Entry 9JMX (X-ray diffraction, 2.04 A resolution); this record covers chains A and B.

Chain A (and B):
Molecule: 3-hydroxyisobutyrate dehydrogenase-like beta-hydroxyacid dehydrogenase
Source organism: Amycolatopsis thermoflava
Notes: chain B of this document is another copy of the same molecule, construct and numbering; everything in this record applies to it too
UniProtKB: A0A3N2GPT5 (A0A3N2GPT5_9PSEU); residues 1-286 here = UniProt positions 1-286
Chain sequence (286 residues; row label = number of the first residue in the row):
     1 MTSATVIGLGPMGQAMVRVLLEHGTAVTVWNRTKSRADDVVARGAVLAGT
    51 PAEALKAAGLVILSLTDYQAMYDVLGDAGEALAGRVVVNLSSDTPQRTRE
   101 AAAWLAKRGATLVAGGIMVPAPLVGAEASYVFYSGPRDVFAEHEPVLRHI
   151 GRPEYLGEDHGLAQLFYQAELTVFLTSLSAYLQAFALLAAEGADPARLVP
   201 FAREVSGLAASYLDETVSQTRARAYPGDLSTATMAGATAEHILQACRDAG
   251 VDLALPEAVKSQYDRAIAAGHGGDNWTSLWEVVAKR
Unresolved in the structure: 1, 285-286 (chain B: 285-286)
Differences from the reference sequence: conflict Gly59 (Glu in A0A3N2GPT5), Ala83 (Thr in A0A3N2GPT5), Ala106 (Thr in A0A3N2GPT5), Asp264 (Glu in A0A3N2GPT5); engineered mutation Ala235 (Met in A0A3N2GPT5)
Residues lining bound ligands:
  - A1ECB (1-tert-butyl-4,9-dihydro-3H-pyrido[3,4-b]indole), molecule 1: Ile117, Met118, Val119, Pro120, Tyr167, Leu171, Phe174, Leu175
  - A1ECB, molecule 2: Val205, Leu208, Tyr212, Ser230, Met234, Ala235, Trp276
  - NADP (NAP; NADP nicotinamide-adenine-dinucleotide phosphate), molecule 1: Gly8, Leu9, Gly10, Pro11, Met12, Gly13, Asn31, Arg32, Thr33, Arg36, Ser64, Leu65, Thr66, Ala70, Asp73, Val74, Leu90, Ser91, Ser92, Ile117, Val119, Pro120, Ala121, Tyr167
  - NADP (NAP), molecule 2: Leu229, Ser230, Thr231, Met234, Thr238

How chain A and chain B interact:
Pairs across the interface (200; chain A residue first):
  Pro11(A) with Asp228(B); Leu229(B)
  Thr66(A) with Ala237(B); His241(B)
  Asp67(A) with His241(B)
  Ser92(A) with Thr238(B), hydrogen bond; His241(B), hydrogen bond
  Asp93(A) with His241(B), salt bridge
  Thr94(A) with His241(B); Gln244(B); Ala245(B)
  Pro95(A) with Glu191(B); Ala245(B)
  Gln96(A) with Asp248(B)
  Arg99(A) with Glu191(B), salt bridge
  Met118(A) with Val205(B), hydrophobic; Leu208(B)
  Pro120(A) with Leu208(B); Tyr212(B)
  Pro122(A) with Leu229(B), hydrophobic
  Tyr130(A) with Phe201(B), hydrophobic
  Phe132(A) with Phe201(B), hydrophobic
  Glu154(A) with Phe201(B)
  Leu156(A) with Arg197(B)
  Leu165(A) with Leu187(B), hydrophobic; Leu188(B), hydrophobic; Glu191(B); Ala193(B), hydrophobic
  Phe166(A) with Leu188(B), hydrophobic; Leu198(B), hydrophobic
  Gln168(A) with Thr238(B); His241(B); Ile242(B), hydrogen bond (side chain-backbone)
  Ala169(A) with Ala184(B); Leu188(B), hydrophobic; Leu198(B), hydrophobic
  Glu170(A) with Leu198(B); Phe201(B); Ala202(B), hydrogen bond (side chain-backbone); Val205(B)
  Leu171(A) with Thr238(B); Ile242(B)
  Thr172(A) with Ala180(B); Gln183(B); Ile242(B)
  Val173(A) with Tyr181(B), hydrophobic; Ala184(B), hydrophobic; Val205(B), hydrophobic; Ser206(B)
  Phe174(A) with Val205(B), hydrophobic; Leu208(B), hydrophobic; Ala209(B), hydrophobic; Tyr212(B), hydrophobic
  Leu175(A) with Ala235(B); Thr238(B); Ala239(B); Tyr263(B)
  Thr176(A) with Thr176(B); Ala180(B); Leu255(B); Val259(B)
  Ser177(A) with Ser177(B)
  Leu178(A) with Ala209(B); Trp276(B), hydrophobic
  Ser179(A) with Val259(B); Gln262(B), hydrogen bond
  Ala180(A) with Thr172(B); Val173(B), hydrophobic; Thr176(B)
  Tyr181(A) with Val173(B), hydrophobic; Ala209(B); Ala210(B); Leu213(B), hydrophobic
  Leu182(A) with Thr216(B); Thr220(B); Trp276(B), hydrophobic; Leu279(B), hydrophobic; Trp280(B); Val283(B)
  Gln183(A) with Thr172(B); Val283(B)
  Ala184(A) with Ala169(B); Thr172(B); Val173(B), hydrophobic
  Phe185(A) with Leu213(B), hydrophobic; Thr216(B); Val217(B), hydrophobic; Trp280(B)
  Ala186(A) with Trp280(B); Val283(B), hydrophobic; Ala284(B), hydrophobic
  Leu187(A) with Leu165(B), hydrophobic
  Leu188(A) with Leu165(B), hydrophobic; Ala169(B), hydrophobic
  Ala189(A) with Trp280(B), hydrophobic
  Glu191(A) with Arg99(B), salt bridge; Leu165(B)
  Arg197(A) with Leu156(B)
  Leu198(A) with Phe166(B), hydrophobic; Ala169(B), hydrophobic; Glu170(B)
  Val199(A) with Asp214(B); Val217(B), hydrophobic
  Phe201(A) with Tyr130(B), hydrophobic; Phe132(B), hydrophobic; Arg152(B); Glu154(B); Glu170(B)
  Ala202(A) with Glu170(B), hydrogen bond (backbone-side chain); Leu213(B), hydrophobic
  Arg203(A) with Ala210(B), hydrogen bond (side chain-backbone); Leu213(B); Asp214(B), salt bridge
  Glu204(A) with Tyr130(B)
  Val205(A) with Met118(B), hydrophobic; Glu170(B); Val173(B), hydrophobic; Phe174(B), hydrophobic
  Ser206(A) with Val173(B)
  Leu208(A) with Met118(B); Pro120(B); Phe174(B), hydrophobic
  Ala209(A) with Phe174(B), hydrophobic; Ser177(B); Leu178(B); Tyr181(B)
  Ala210(A) with Tyr181(B), hydrogen bond (backbone-side chain); Arg203(B), hydrogen bond (backbone-side chain)
  Ser211(A) with Arg203(B)
  Tyr212(A) with Pro120(B); Phe174(B), hydrophobic
  Leu213(A) with Tyr181(B), hydrophobic; Phe185(B), hydrophobic; Val199(B), hydrophobic; Arg203(B)
  Asp214(A) with Val199(B)
  Thr216(A) with Leu182(B); Phe185(B)
  Val217(A) with Phe185(B), hydrophobic; Ala196(B), hydrophobic; Val199(B), hydrophobic
  Thr220(A) with Leu182(B)
  Arg221(A) with Asp194(B), salt bridge
  Asp228(A) with Pro11(B)
  Leu229(A) with Pro11(B)
  Ala235(A) with Leu175(B)
  Ala237(A) with Thr66(B)
  Thr238(A) with Ser92(B), hydrogen bond; Gln168(B); Leu171(B); Leu175(B)
  Ala239(A) with Leu175(B)
  His241(A) with Thr66(B); Asp67(B); Ser92(B), hydrogen bond; Asp93(B), hydrogen bond (side chain-backbone); Thr94(B); Gln168(B)
  Ile242(A) with Gln168(B), hydrogen bond (backbone-side chain); Leu171(B); Thr172(B)
  Gln244(A) with Thr94(B)
  Ala245(A) with Thr94(B); Pro95(B)
  Asp248(A) with Gln96(B)
  Val251(A) with Val283(B)
  Asp252(A) with Arg265(B), salt bridge; Val282(B); Val283(B), hydrogen bond (backbone-backbone)
  Ala254(A) with Ala258(B); Ser261(B); Arg265(B)
  Leu255(A) with Thr176(B); Leu255(B), hydrophobic; Ala258(B), hydrophobic; Val259(B), hydrophobic; Gln262(B)
  Ala258(A) with Ala254(B); Leu255(B), hydrophobic; Ala258(B), hydrophobic
  Val259(A) with Thr176(B); Leu255(B), hydrophobic
  Ser261(A) with Ala254(B)
  Gln262(A) with Ser179(B), hydrogen bond; Leu255(B)
  Tyr263(A) with Leu175(B)
  Arg265(A) with Asp252(B), salt bridge; Ala254(B)
  Trp276(A) with Leu178(B), hydrophobic; Leu182(B), hydrophobic
  Leu279(A) with Leu182(B), hydrophobic
  Trp280(A) with Leu182(B); Phe185(B); Ala186(B)
  Val282(A) with Asp252(B)
  Val283(A) with Gln183(B); Ala186(B), hydrophobic; Val251(B); Asp252(B), hydrogen bond (backbone-backbone)
  Ala284(A) with Ala186(B), hydrophobic
Interface residues without a listed pair, chain A (99 interface residues in all): Ala121, Arg152, Tyr167, Ala193, Asp194, Pro195, Ala196, Ser230, Thr233, Met234, Gly250
Interface residues without a listed pair, chain B (100 interface residues in all): Val119, Ala121, Pro122, Tyr167, Ala189, Pro195, Glu204, Arg221, Ser230, Thr233, Met234, Gly250, Thr277

Summary:
Chain A and chain B form an interface of 99 and 100 residues respectively, with 16 hydrogen bonds and 7 salt
bridges. Among the polar pairs are Asp93(A)-His241(B), Arg99(A)-Glu191(B) and Arg203(A)-Asp214(B). Chain A
binds NADP and compound A1ECB.
Chain A and chain B are both 3-hydroxyisobutyrate dehydrogenase-like beta-hydroxyacid dehydrogenase
(Amycolatopsis thermoflava); the structure, Crystal structure of IRED-M235A in complex with NADP+ and
substrate, was determined by X-ray diffraction, deposited together with 9JMY.
